Entry 1EJO (X-ray diffraction, 2.30 A resolution); this record covers chains L and H of the 3 polymer chains in the assembly.

== Chain L ==
Name: IGG2A monoclonal antibody (light chain)
Organism: Mus musculus
Notes: fragment: fab fragment; antibody fragment or engineered binder
Amino-acid sequence (216 residues; row label = number of the first residue in the row):
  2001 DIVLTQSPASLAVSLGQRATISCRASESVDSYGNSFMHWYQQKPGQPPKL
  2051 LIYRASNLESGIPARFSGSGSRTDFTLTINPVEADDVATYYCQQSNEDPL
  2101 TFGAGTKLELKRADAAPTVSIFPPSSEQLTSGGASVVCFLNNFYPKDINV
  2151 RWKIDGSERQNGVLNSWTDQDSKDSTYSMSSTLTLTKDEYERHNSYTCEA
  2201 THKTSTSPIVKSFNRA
Cystine bridges: Cys2023-Cys2092, Cys2138-Cys2198

== Chain H ==
Name: IGG2A monoclonal antibody (heavy chain)
Organism: Mus musculus
Notes: fragment: fab fragment; antibody fragment or engineered binder
Amino-acid sequence (220 residues; each row starts with the number of its first residue):
  2500 EQMLVESGGDLVKPGGSLKLSCAASGFTFSSYTMSWVRQTPEKRLEWVAT
  2550 ISSGGAYTYYPDSVKGRFTISDDNAESTLYLQMSSLRSEDTAMYYCVRRA
  2600 FDSDVGFASWGHRTLVTVSAAKTTAPSVYPLAPVCGGTTGSSVTLGCLVK
  2650 GYFPEPVTLTWNSGSLSSGVHTFPAVLQSDLYTLSSSVTVTSSTWPSQSI
  2700 TCNVAHPASSTKVDKKIEPR
Unresolved in the structure: 2500, 2636-2640
Cystine bridges: Cys2521-Cys2595, Cys2646-Cys2701

== Interface between chain L and chain H ==
Pairs across the interface - 75 pairs, chain L then chain H:
  Phe2036(L) - Asp2603(H)
  His2038(L) - Asp2603(H)  salt bridge
  His2038(L) - Gly2605(H)
  Tyr2040(L) - Gly2605(H)
  Tyr2040(L) - Phe2606(H)  hydrogen bond (side chain-backbone)
  Tyr2040(L) - Trp2609(H)
  Gln2042(L) - Gln2538(H)  hydrogen bond
  Gln2042(L) - Tyr2594(H)
  Pro2047(L) - Tyr2594(H)  hydrophobic
  Pro2047(L) - Trp2609(H)  hydrophobic
  Pro2047(L) - Gly2610(H)
  Pro2047(L) - His2611(H)
  Pro2048(L) - Leu2544(H)  hydrophobic
  Pro2048(L) - Trp2609(H)
  Leu2050(L) - Val2604(H)
  Leu2050(L) - Phe2606(H)
  Tyr2053(L) - Val2604(H)
  Arg2054(L) - Ser2602(H)  hydrogen bond
  Arg2054(L) - Asp2603(H)  hydrogen bond (side chain-backbone)
  Tyr2091(L) - Gln2538(H)  hydrogen bond
  Tyr2091(L) - Lys2542(H)  hydrogen bond (side chain-backbone)
  Tyr2091(L) - Leu2544(H)  hydrophobic
  Gln2093(L) - Phe2606(H)
  Ser2095(L) - Arg2598(H)
  Ser2095(L) - Asp2603(H)  hydrogen bond
  Asp2098(L) - Trp2546(H)
  Asp2098(L) - Tyr2558(H)
  Pro2099(L) - Trp2546(H)  hydrophobic
  Leu2100(L) - Trp2546(H)
  Leu2100(L) - Arg2598(H)
  Leu2100(L) - Phe2606(H)  hydrophobic
  Phe2102(L) - Val2536(H)  hydrophobic
  Phe2102(L) - Leu2544(H)
  Phe2102(L) - Trp2546(H)
  Phe2102(L) - Phe2606(H)  hydrophobic
  Ser2120(L) - Thr2643(H)
  Phe2122(L) - Leu2630(H)
  Phe2122(L) - Ala2631(H)
  Phe2122(L) - Pro2632(H)  hydrophobic
  Phe2122(L) - Thr2643(H)
  Phe2122(L) - Leu2644(H)  hydrophobic
  Pro2123(L) - Pro2632(H)
  Pro2123(L) - Arg2719(H)  hydrogen bond (backbone-side chain)
  Pro2124(L) - Arg2719(H)
  Ser2125(L) - Tyr2628(H)
  Ser2125(L) - Pro2629(H)  hydrogen bond (side chain-backbone)
  Glu2127(L) - Val2627(H)
  Glu2127(L) - Tyr2628(H)
  Glu2127(L) - Lys2714(H)  salt bridge
  Gln2128(L) - Tyr2628(H)
  Ser2131(L) - Tyr2628(H)
  Ser2135(L) - Leu2647(H)
  Ser2135(L) - Lys2649(H)
  Val2137(L) - Leu2630(H)  hydrophobic
  Phe2139(L) - Gly2645(H)
  Phe2139(L) - Phe2672(H)  hydrophobic
  Phe2139(L) - Ser2684(H)
  Phe2139(L) - Ser2685(H)
  Phe2139(L) - Ser2686(H)
  Asn2141(L) - Ser2686(H)  hydrogen bond
  Asn2142(L) - His2670(H)
  Leu2164(L) - Val2675(H)  hydrophobic
  Leu2164(L) - Gln2677(H)
  Leu2164(L) - Thr2682(H)
  Asn2165(L) - Val2675(H)
  Ser2166(L) - Phe2672(H)
  Ser2166(L) - Pro2673(H)  hydrogen bond (side chain-backbone)
  Ser2166(L) - Val2675(H)
  Trp2167(L) - Pro2673(H)
  Thr2168(L) - Phe2672(H)
  Ser2178(L) - His2670(H)
  Ser2178(L) - Phe2672(H)
  Met2179(L) - Phe2672(H)
  Ser2180(L) - Phe2672(H)
  Thr2184(L) - Lys2649(H)
Other interface residues (no listed pair), chain L (41 interface residues in all): Gln2046, Glu2059, Ile2121
Other interface residues (no listed pair), chain H (44 interface residues in all): Glu2545, Tyr2559, Pro2560, Ala2607, Val2633, Thr2671

== Overview ==
41 residues of chain L face 44 of chain H across their interface, with 11 hydrogen bonds and 2 salt bridges.
Among the polar pairs are His2038(L)-Asp2603(H), Glu2127(L)-Lys2714(H) and Tyr2040(L)-Phe2606(H).
Here chain L is IGG2A monoclonal antibody (light chain) and chain H is IGG2A monoclonal antibody (heavy
chain), both from Mus musculus. Entry 1EJO (Fab fragment of neutralising monoclonal antibody 4C4 complexed
with G-H loop from fmdv) was determined by X-ray diffraction.
